PDB entry 8QZ8 | electron microscopy, 3.13 A resolution | chains A and V of the 5 polymer chains in the assembly

== Chain A ==
Name: Polymerase acidic protein (PA-like)
Source organism: Tilapia lake virus
Reference sequence: A0A142I7Z3 (A0A142I7Z3_9VIRU); residues 1-419 here = UniProt positions 1-419
Chain sequence (419 residues; row label = number of the first residue in the row):
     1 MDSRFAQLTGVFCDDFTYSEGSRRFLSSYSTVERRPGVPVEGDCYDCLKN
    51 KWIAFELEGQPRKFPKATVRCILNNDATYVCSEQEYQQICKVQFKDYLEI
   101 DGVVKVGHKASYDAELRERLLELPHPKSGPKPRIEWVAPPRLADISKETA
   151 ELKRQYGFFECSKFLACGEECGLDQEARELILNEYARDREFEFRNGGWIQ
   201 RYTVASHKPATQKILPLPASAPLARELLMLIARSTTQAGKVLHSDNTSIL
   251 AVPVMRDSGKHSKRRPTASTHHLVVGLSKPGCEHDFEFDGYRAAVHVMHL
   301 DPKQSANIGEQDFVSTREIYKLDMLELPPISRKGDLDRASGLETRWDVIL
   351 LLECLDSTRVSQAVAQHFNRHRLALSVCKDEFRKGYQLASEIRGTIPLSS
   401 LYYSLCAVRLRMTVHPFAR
Disordered / not traced: 418-419
Bound ions: Zn2+: Cys-161, Cys-282, His-284, His-296

== Chain V ==
Molecule: Template vRNA_S loop
Notes: engineered mutation(s): C23U
Sequence (40 nucleotides; row label = number of the first residue in the row):
     1 GCAAAUCUUUCUCACGUCCUGAUUUGUGAGUAAAAUUUGG
Disordered / not traced: 1-2, 12-16

== Chain A / chain V interface ==
Contacting residue pairs (67; chain A residue first):
  Gln-175(A) / G40(V)  hydrogen bond to the base
  Tyr-202(A) / A3(V)  base contact
  Tyr-202(A) / U9(V)  stacking on the base
  Tyr-202(A) / U10(V)  hydrogen bond to the phosphate
  Val-204(A) / A3(V)  hydrogen bond to the base
  Ala-205(A) / A3(V)  base contact
  Ala-205(A) / A4(V)  base contact
  Ala-205(A) / U6(V)  base contact
  Ala-205(A) / U9(V)  base contact
  Ser-206(A) / U6(V)  hydrogen bond to the base
  His-207(A) / U6(V)  hydrogen bond to the base
  His-207(A) / C7(V)  stacking on the base
  Lys-208(A) / U6(V)  hydrogen bond to the base
  Pro-209(A) / U6(V)  sugar contact
  Ala-210(A) / A4(V)  sugar contact
  Ala-210(A) / U6(V)  hydrogen bond to the phosphate
  Met-229(A) / G39(V)  base contact
  Arg-233(A) / G39(V)  hydrogen bond to the sugar
  Arg-233(A) / G40(V)  sugar contact
  Thr-235(A) / A35(V)  base contact
  Thr-236(A) / A35(V)  sugar contact
  Thr-236(A) / U36(V)  phosphate contact
  Gln-237(A) / U36(V)  phosphate contact
  Gln-237(A) / U37(V)  phosphate contact
  Gln-237(A) / G39(V)  hydrogen bond to the phosphate
  Ala-238(A) / A35(V)  base contact
  Ala-238(A) / U36(V)  base contact
  Lys-240(A) / U36(V)  base contact
  His-243(A) / G40(V)  base contact
  Ser-244(A) / G40(V)  hydrogen bond to the base
  Asp-245(A) / G40(V)  hydrogen bond to the sugar
  Val-254(A) / A3(V)  base contact
  Val-254(A) / U9(V)  hydrogen bond to the sugar
  Val-254(A) / U10(V)  phosphate contact
  Met-255(A) / U10(V)  phosphate contact
  Arg-256(A) / U10(V)  hydrogen bond to the phosphate
  Lys-263(A) / U10(V)  salt bridge to the phosphate
  Lys-263(A) / C11(V)  base contact
  Arg-265(A) / A34(V)  hydrogen bond to the base
  Arg-265(A) / A35(V)  hydrogen bond to the phosphate
  Arg-265(A) / U36(V)  salt bridge to the phosphate
  Pro-266(A) / A35(V)  sugar contact
  Thr-267(A) / C11(V)  phosphate contact
  Thr-267(A) / A35(V)  hydrogen bond to the base
  Ala-268(A) / A35(V)  base contact
  Ser-269(A) / U9(V)  sugar contact
  Ser-269(A) / C11(V)  hydrogen bond to the phosphate
  Thr-270(A) / U9(V)  phosphate contact
  Thr-270(A) / U10(V)  hydrogen bond to the phosphate
  Thr-270(A) / A35(V)  hydrogen bond to the base
  His-271(A) / U8(V)  hydrogen bond to the sugar
  His-271(A) / U9(V)  hydrogen bond to the sugar
  His-272(A) / A35(V)  hydrogen bond to the base
  Met-298(A) / A5(V)  phosphate contact
  His-299(A) / A4(V)  hydrogen bond to the phosphate
  His-299(A) / A5(V)  hydrogen bond to the phosphate
  His-299(A) / U9(V)  hydrogen bond to the base
  Leu-300(A) / A5(V)  base contact
  Lys-303(A) / C18(V)  base contact
  Gln-304(A) / A5(V)  hydrogen bond to the base
  Ile-308(A) / A5(V)  base contact
  Leu-355(A) / A5(V)  hydrogen bond to the base
  Asp-356(A) / A5(V)  base contact
  Ser-357(A) / A5(V)  hydrogen bond to the base
  Arg-393(A) / U6(V)  salt bridge to the phosphate
  Gly-394(A) / A5(V)  sugar contact
  Pro-397(A) / A5(V)  base contact
Also at the interface, not in a pair above, chain A (51 interface residues in all): Gln-200, Ala-232, Leu-273, Val-297, Pro-302, Thr-358, Thr-395, Ile-396
Also at the interface, not in a pair above, chain V (18 interface residues in all): U17, U38

== Summary ==
The interface between chain A and chain V involves 51 residues on one side and 18 on the other, with 28
hydrogen bonds, 3 salt bridges and 2 aromatic stacking contacts. Polar pairs include Gln-175(A)/G40(V),
Val-204(A)/A3(V) and Ser-206(A)/U6(V).
Here chain A is Polymerase acidic protein (PA-like) (Tilapia lake virus) and chain V is Template vRNA_S loop.
Entry 8QZ8 (Tilapia Lake Virus polymerase in vRNA pre-termination state (transcriptase conformation)) was
determined by electron microscopy together with 8PSN, 8PSO, 8PSQ, 8PSS, 8PSU, 8PSX and 6 further entries from
the same study.
